PDB entry 8ZGH | electron microscopy, 3.93 A resolution | chains B and U of the 8 polymer chains in the assembly

== Chain B ==
Protein: Multifunctional procollagen lysine hydroxylase and glycosyltransferase LH3
Organism: Homo sapiens
Notes: EC 1.14.11.4, 2.4.1.50, 2.4.1.66
Reference sequence: O60568 (PLOD3_HUMAN); residues 1-738 here = UniProt positions 1-738
Chain sequence (778 residues; numbered 1 to 778; the number before each row is that of its first residue):
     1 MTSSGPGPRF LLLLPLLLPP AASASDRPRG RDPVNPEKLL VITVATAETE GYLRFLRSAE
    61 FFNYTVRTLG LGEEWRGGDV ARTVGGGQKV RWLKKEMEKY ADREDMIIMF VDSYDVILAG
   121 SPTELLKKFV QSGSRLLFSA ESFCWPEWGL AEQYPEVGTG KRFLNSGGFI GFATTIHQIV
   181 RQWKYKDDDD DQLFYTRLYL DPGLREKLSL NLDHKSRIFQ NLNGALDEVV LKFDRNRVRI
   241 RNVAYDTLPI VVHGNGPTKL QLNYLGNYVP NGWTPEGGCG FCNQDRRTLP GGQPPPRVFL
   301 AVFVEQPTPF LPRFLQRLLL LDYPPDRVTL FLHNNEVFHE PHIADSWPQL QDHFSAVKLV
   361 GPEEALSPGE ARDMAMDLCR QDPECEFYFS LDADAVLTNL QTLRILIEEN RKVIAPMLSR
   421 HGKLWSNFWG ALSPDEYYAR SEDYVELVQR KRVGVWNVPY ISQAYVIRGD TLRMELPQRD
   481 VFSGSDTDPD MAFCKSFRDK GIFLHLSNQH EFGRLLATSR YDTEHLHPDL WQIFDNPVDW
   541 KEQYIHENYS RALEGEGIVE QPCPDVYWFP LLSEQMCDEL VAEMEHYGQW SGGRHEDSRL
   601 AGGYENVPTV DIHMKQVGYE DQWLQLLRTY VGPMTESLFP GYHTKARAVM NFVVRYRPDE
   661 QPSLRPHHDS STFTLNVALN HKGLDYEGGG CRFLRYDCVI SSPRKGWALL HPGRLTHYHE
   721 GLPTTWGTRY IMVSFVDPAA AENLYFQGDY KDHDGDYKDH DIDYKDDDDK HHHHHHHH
Not modelled in the structure: 1-32, 739-778
Differences from the reference sequence: expression tag (739-778)
Curated features (UniProtKB/Swiss-Prot):
  - binding site (UDP): Val44 to Thr46, Asp112 to Tyr114, Gly256 to Lys259
  - binding site (Mn(2+)): Asp112, Asp115, His253
  - binding site (2-oxoglutarate): Arg599, Tyr656, Asn676, Arg729
  - binding site (Fe cation): His667, Asp669, His719
  - glycosylation (N-linked (GlcNAc...) asparagine): Asn63, Asn548
  - natural variant: Asn223 (N223S: In BCARD), Arg452 to Pro738 (deletion: In BCARD; uncertain significance)
  - mutagenesis: Trp75 (W75A: Decreased lysyl hydroxylase activity and loss of glycosyltransferase activity), Tyr114 (Y114A: Decreased lysyl hydroxylase and glycosyltransferase activity), Cys144 (C144I: Strongly reduced glucosyltransferase activity. Strongly reduced galactosyltransferase activity), Asp187 to Asp191 (Loss of glucosyltransferase activity. Loss of galactosyltransferase activity), Asp187 to Asp189 (Nearly abolishes glucosyltransferase activity. Nearly abolishes galactosyltransferase activity), Leu208 (L208I: Reduced glucosyltransferase activity), Asp669 (D669A: Strongly decreased lysyl hydroxylase activity. No effect on glycosyltransferase activity), Thr672 (T672N: Loss of dimerization. Loss of lysyl hydroxylase activity and decreased glycosyltransferase activity), Arg714 (R714N: Loss of dimerization. Loss of lysyl hydroxylase activity and no effect on glycosyltransferase activity), Leu715 (L715D: No effect on dimerization, lysyl hydroxylase and glycosyltransferase activity; L715R: Loss of lysyl hydroxylase activity and decreased glycosyltransferase activity)
Disulfide bonds: Cys279-Cys282, Cys379-Cys385, Cys563-Cys698
Covalently attached groups: N-acetylglucosamine (NAG) linked to Asn63, Asn548
Small-molecule neighbours: 2-oxoglutaric acid (AKG): Val607, Thr609, Phe652, Tyr656, Leu664, His667, Asp669, His719, Phe735
From the paper describing this entry:
  - mutagenesis - V44A, D112A, D115A, H253A, Y656A, H667A, D669A, H719A: decreased catalytic activity
  - disease-associated variants - V116M, D191N, N223S: decreased catalytic activity (proposed by the authors, not directly observed)

== Chain U ==
Protein: Procollagen galactosyltransferase 1
Organism: Homo sapiens
Notes: EC 2.4.1.50
Reference sequence: Q8NBJ5 (GT251_HUMAN); residues 30-622 here = UniProt positions 30-622
Chain sequence (653 residues; row label = number of the first residue in the row; numbers below 1 keep their minus sign (Met-27 is residue -27)):
   -27 MKTIIALSYI FCLVFAWSHP QFEKGGGSGG GSGGSAWSHP QFEKSALEVL FQGPGRAAPP
    33 GADAYFPEER WSPESPLQAP RVLIALLARN AAHALPTTLG ALERLRHPRE RTALWVATDH
    93 NMDNTSTVLR EWLVAVKSLY HSVEWRPAEE PRSYPDEEGP KHWSDSRYEH VMKLRQAALK
   153 SARDMWADYI LFVDADNLIL NPDTLSLLIA ENKTVVAPML DSRAAYSNFW CGMTSQGYYK
   213 RTPAYIPIRK RDRRGCFAVP MVHSTFLIDL RKAASRNLAF YPPHPDYTWS FDDIIVFAFS
   273 CKQAEVQMYV CNKEEYGFLP VPLRAHSTLQ DEAESFMHVQ LEVMVKHPPA EPSRFISAPT
   333 KTPDKMGFDE VFMINLRRRQ DRRERMLRAL QAQEIECRLV EAVDGKAMNT SQVEALGIQM
   393 LPGYRDPYHG RPLTKGELGC FLSHYNIWKE VVDRGLQKSL VFEDDLRFEI FFKRRLMNLM
   453 RDVEREGLDW DLIYVGRKRM QVEHPEKAVP RVRNLVEADY SYWTLAYVIS LQGARKLLAA
   513 EPLSKMLPVD EFLPVMFDKH PVSEYKAHFS LRNLHAFSVE PLLIYPTHYT GDDGYVSDTE
   573 TSVVWNNEHV KTDWDRAKSQ KMREQQALSR EAKNSDVLQS PLDSAARDEL AAA
Not modelled in the structure: -27 to 35, 623-625
Differences from the reference sequence: initiating methionine (-27); expression tag (-26 to 29, 623-625)
Curated features (UniProtKB/Swiss-Prot):
  - motif: Arg619 to Leu622 (Endoplasmic reticulum retention motif)
  - glycosylation (N-linked (GlcNAc...) asparagine): Asn96, Asn184, Asn381
  - natural variant: Leu151 (L151R: In BSVD3), Ala154 (A154P: In BSVD3), Gly377 (G377R: In BSVD3)
  - mutagenesis: Asp166 (D166A: Loss of galactosyltransferase activity; when associated with A-168), Asp168 (D168A: Loss of galactosyltransferase activity; when associated with A-166), Pro292 (P292N: Small decrease of galactosyltransferase activity), Asp336 (D336S: Small decrease of galactosyltransferase activity), Asp461 (D461A: Loss of galactosyltransferase activity; when associated with A-463), Asp463 (D463A: Loss of galactosyltransferase activity; when associated with A-461), Asp585 (D585A: No effect on galactosyltransferase activity; when associated with A-587), Asp587 (D587A: No effect on galactosyltransferase activity; when associated with A-585)
Disulfide bonds: Cys228-Cys283
Covalently attached groups: N-acetylglucosamine (NAG) linked to Asn184
Small-molecule neighbours: galactose-uridine-5'-diphosphate (GDU): Leu59, Ala60, Arg61, Asp91, Tyr126, Lys133, Trp135, Arg139, His142, Val143, Arg147, Asp166, Ala167, Asp168, His235, Asp265, Ile266, Pro294
From the paper describing this entry:
  - mutagenesis - Y126A, R139A, R147A, D166A, D168A: decreased catalytic activity
  - mutagenesis - R354A, E435A, D437A, T571A: abolished catalytic activity
  - catalytic residues: Asp522 (proposed by the authors, not directly observed)
  - disease-associated variants - L151R, A154P, G377R: decreased catalytic activity (proposed by the authors, not directly observed)

== Chain B / chain U interface ==
Residue-residue contacts (17; chain B residue first):
  Leu226(B) - Phe38(U)  hydrophobic
  Val229(B) - Pro39(U)
  Val230(B) - Pro39(U)
  Leu231(B) - Pro39(U)  hydrogen bond (backbone-backbone)
  Leu231(B) - Glu40(U)
  Leu231(B) - Glu41(U)  hydrogen bond (backbone-backbone)
  Phe233(B) - Glu40(U)
  Phe233(B) - Trp43(U)
  Arg241(B) - Glu41(U)  salt bridge
  Gln261(B) - Tyr37(U)
  Tyr264(B) - Glu40(U)
  Leu265(B) - Phe38(U)  hydrophobic
  Ala431(B) - Tyr37(U)
  Arg440(B) - Ala36(U)  hydrogen bond (backbone-backbone)
  Glu442(B) - Tyr37(U)
  Glu442(B) - Phe38(U)
  Arg452(B) - Glu40(U)  salt bridge
Other interface residues (no listed pair), chain B (18 interface residues in all): Lys232, Asp234, Pro275, Asp443, Glu446
Other interface residues (no listed pair), chain U (8 interface residues in all): Arg42

== Overview ==
Chain B and chain U form an interface of 18 and 8 residues respectively; the contacts include 3 hydrogen bonds
and 2 salt bridges. Among the polar pairs are Arg241(B)-Glu41(U), Arg452(B)-Glu40(U) and Leu231(B)-Pro39(U).
The paper reports the catalytic residue Asp522(U); V44A, D112A and D115A of chain B, among others, reduce
catalytic activity; 23 substitutions were tested in all.
Chain B is Multifunctional procollagen lysine hydroxylase and glycosyltransferase LH3 and chain U is
Procollagen galactosyltransferase 1, both from Homo sapiens; the structure, Human lysine O-link glycosylation
complex, LH3/ColGalT1 in its apo state, was determined by electron microscopy together with 8ZGC, 8ZGE and
8ZGG from the same study.
